Entry 3BLY (X-ray diffraction, 1.90 A resolution); this record covers chain A.

[Chain A]
Molecule: Pyranose oxidase
Source organism: Trametes multicolor
Notes: EC 1.1.3.10
Reference sequence: Q7ZA32 (Q7ZA32_TRAOC); residue numbers follow UniProt; this construct covers 1-623
Sequence (623 residues; numbered 1 to 623; the number before each row is that of its first residue):
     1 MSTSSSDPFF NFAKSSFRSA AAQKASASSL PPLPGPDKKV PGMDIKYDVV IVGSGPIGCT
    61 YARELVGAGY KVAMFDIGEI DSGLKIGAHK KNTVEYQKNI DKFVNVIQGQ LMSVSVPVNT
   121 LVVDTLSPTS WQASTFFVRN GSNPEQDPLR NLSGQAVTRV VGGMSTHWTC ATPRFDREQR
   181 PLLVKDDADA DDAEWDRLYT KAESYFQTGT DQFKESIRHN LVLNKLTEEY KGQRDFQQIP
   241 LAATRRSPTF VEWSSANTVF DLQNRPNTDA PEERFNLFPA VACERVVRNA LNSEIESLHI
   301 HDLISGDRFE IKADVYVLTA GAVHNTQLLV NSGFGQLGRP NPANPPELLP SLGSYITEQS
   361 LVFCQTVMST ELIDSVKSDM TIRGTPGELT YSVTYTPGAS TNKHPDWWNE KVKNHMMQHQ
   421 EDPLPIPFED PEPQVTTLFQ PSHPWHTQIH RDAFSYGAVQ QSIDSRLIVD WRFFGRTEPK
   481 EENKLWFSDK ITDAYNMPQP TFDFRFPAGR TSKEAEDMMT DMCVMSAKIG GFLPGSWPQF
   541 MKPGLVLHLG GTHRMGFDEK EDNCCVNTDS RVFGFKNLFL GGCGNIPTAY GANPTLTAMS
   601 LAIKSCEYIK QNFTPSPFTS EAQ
Unresolved in the structure: 1-45, 619-623
Construct notes: engineered mutation W537 (Leu in Q7ZA32), K542 (Glu in Q7ZA32)
Glycans and other covalent adducts: flavin-adenine dinucleotide (FAD) linked to H167

[In short]
Chain A is Pyranose oxidase (Trametes multicolor); the structure, Pyranose 2-oxidase from Trametes multicolor,
E542K/L537W, was determined by X-ray diffraction together with 3BG6 and 3BG7 from the same study.
